2RNY - chains A and B; structure by solution NMR.

== Chain A ==
Molecule: CREB-binding protein
From: Homo sapiens
Notes: EC 2.3.1.48
UniProtKB: Q92793 (CBP_HUMAN); residue numbers follow UniProt; this construct covers 1081-1197
Chain sequence (121 residues; numbered 1077 to 1197; the number before each row is that of its first residue):
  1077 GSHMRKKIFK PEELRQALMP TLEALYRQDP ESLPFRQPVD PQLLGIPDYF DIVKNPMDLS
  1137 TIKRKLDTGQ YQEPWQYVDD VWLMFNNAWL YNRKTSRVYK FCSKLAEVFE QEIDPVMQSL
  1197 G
Construct notes: expression tag (1077-1080)
Swiss-Prot annotation at these positions:
  - region: N1162 to K1180 (Interaction with ASF1A)
  - natural variant: Y1175 (Y1175C: In RSTS1)
  - mutagenesis: D1116 (D1116R: Impairs binding to acetylated histones), F1126 (F1126A: Impairs binding to acetylated histones), N1162 (N1162E/R: Abolishes interaction with ASF1A), W1165 (W1165A: Abolishes interaction with ASF1A), K1170 (K1170E: Impairs binding to acetylated histones), S1179 (S1179I: Impairs interaction with ASF1A), K1180 (K1180E: Abolishes interaction with ASF1A), E1183 (E1183R: Abolishes interaction with ASF1A)

== Chain B ==
Molecule: Histone H4
From: Homo sapiens
UniProtKB: P62805 (H4_HUMAN); residues 13-27 here correspond to UniProt positions 14-28 (UniProt number = residue number + 1)
Chain sequence (15 residues; numbered 13 to 27; the number before each row is that of its first residue):
    13 GGAKRHRKVL RDNIQ
Modified residues: K20 (n(6)-acetyllysine; ALY)
Swiss-Prot annotation at these positions:
  - DNA-binding region: K16 to K20
  - modified residue: K16 (N6-(2-hydroxyisobutyryl)lysine), K20 (N6,N6,N6-trimethyllysine)
  - cross-link: K20 (Glycyl lysine isopeptide (Lys-Gly) (interchain with G-Cter in SUMO2))
From the paper describing this entry:
  - post-translational modification sites: K20

== How chain A and chain B interact ==
Pairs across the interface (21; chain A residue first):
  P1110(A) with K20(B)
  V1115(A) with K20(B)
  L1119(A) with H18(B)
  L1120(A) with H18(B); R19(B); K20(B)
  I1122(A) with R19(B); K20(B)
  N1163(A) with K20(B)
  A1164(A) with K20(B)
  Y1167(A) with R19(B); K20(B)
  N1168(A) with R19(B); K20(B); L22(B)
  S1172(A) with L22(B)
  R1173(A) with V21(B); L22(B)
  V1174(A) with K20(B); L22(B)
  F1177(A) with V21(B)
Interface residues without a listed pair, chain A (15 interface residues in all): F1111, G1121
From the paper, about this interface:
  - residue pairs: V1115(A)-K20(B) (hydrophobic contact), L1120(A)-K20(B) (hydrophobic contact), I1122(A)-K20(B) (hydrophobic contact), I1122(A)-R19(B), Y1167(A)-K20(B) (hydrophobic contact), Y1167(A)-R19(B), N1168(A)-K20(B) (hydrogen bond), R1173(A)-L22(B), V1174(A)-K20(B) (hydrophobic contact)

== Summary ==
The interface between chain A and chain B involves 15 residues on one side and 5 on the other. The paper
describes hydrophobic contacts between V1115(A) and K20(B), L1120(A) and K20(B) and I1122(A) and K20(B) among
others; contacts between I1122(A) and R19(B), Y1167(A) and R19(B) and R1173(A) and L22(B); a hydrogen bond
between N1168(A) and K20(B). The paper reports a modification site at K20(B).
Here chain A is CREB-binding protein and chain B is Histone H4, both from Homo sapiens. Entry 2RNY (Complex
Structures of CBP Bromodomain with H4 ack20 Peptide) was determined by solution NMR together with 2RNW and
2RNX from the same study.
